9KNQ - chains E and C of the 5 polymer chains in the assembly; structure by electron microscopy, 3.00 A resolution.

# Chain E (and C)
Protein: Phosphoprotein
Organism: Measles virus strain Ichinose-B95a
Notes: chain C of this document is another copy of the same molecule, construct and numbering; everything in this record applies to it too
Reference sequence: Q9WMB4 (PHOSP_MEASC); residue numbers follow UniProt; this construct covers 1-507
Chain sequence (507 residues; numbered 1 to 507; the number before each row is that of its first residue):
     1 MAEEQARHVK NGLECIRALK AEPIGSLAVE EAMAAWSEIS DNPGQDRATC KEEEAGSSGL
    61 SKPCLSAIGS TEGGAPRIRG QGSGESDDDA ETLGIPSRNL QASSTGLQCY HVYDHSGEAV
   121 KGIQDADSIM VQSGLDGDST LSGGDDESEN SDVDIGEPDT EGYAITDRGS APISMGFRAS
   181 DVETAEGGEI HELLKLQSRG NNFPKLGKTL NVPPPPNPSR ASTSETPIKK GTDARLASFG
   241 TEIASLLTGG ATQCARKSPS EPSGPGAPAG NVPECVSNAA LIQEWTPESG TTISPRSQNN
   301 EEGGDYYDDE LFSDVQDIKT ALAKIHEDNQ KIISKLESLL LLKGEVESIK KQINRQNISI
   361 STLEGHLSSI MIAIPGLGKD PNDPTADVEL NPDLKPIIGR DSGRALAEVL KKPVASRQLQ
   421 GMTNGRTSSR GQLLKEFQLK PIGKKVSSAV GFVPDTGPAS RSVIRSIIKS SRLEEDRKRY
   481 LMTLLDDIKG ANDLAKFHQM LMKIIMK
Unresolved in the structure: 1-330, 373-507 (chain C: 1-328, 376-391, 412-432)
UniProt features mapped onto this chain:
  - region (Interaction with the L polymerase): Ser361 to Leu377, Pro396 to Leu410
  - modified residue (Phosphoserine): Ser86, Ser151

# How chain E and chain C interact
Contacting residue pairs (29; chain E residue first):
  Ile332(E) - Ile332(C)
  Ile333(E) - Ile332(C)  hydrophobic
  Leu336(E) - Lys331(C)
  Leu336(E) - Lys335(C)
  Leu339(E) - Lys335(C)
  Leu339(E) - Leu339(C)  hydrophobic
  Lys343(E) - Leu339(C)
  Lys343(E) - Leu342(C)  hydrogen bond (side chain-backbone)
  Lys343(E) - Lys343(C)
  Lys343(E) - Glu345(C)  salt bridge
  Val346(E) - Glu345(C)
  Glu347(E) - Glu345(C)
  Lys350(E) - Glu345(C)  hydrogen bond (side chain-backbone)
  Lys350(E) - Ser348(C)  hydrogen bond
  Lys350(E) - Ile349(C)
  Ile353(E) - Ile353(C)  hydrophobic
  Ile353(E) - Gln356(C)
  Asn354(E) - Gln352(C)  hydrogen bond
  Gln356(E) - Gln356(C)
  Asn357(E) - Gln352(C)  hydrogen bond (side chain-backbone)
  Asn357(E) - Arg355(C)
  Asn357(E) - Gln356(C)  hydrogen bond (backbone-side chain)
  Leu363(E) - Leu363(C)  hydrophobic
  Glu364(E) - Ser359(C)
  Glu364(E) - Thr362(C)
  Leu367(E) - Leu363(C)  hydrophobic
  Ser368(E) - His366(C)
  Met371(E) - Ile370(C)  hydrophobic
  Ile372(E) - Ser402(C)
Interface residues without a listed pair, chain E (21 interface residues in all): Ile360, Ser361, Ile370
Interface residues without a listed pair, chain C (23 interface residues in all): Asn329, Val346, Ile360, Ile398

# Overview
Chain E and chain C form an interface of 21 and 23 residues respectively, with 6 hydrogen bonds and 1 salt
bridge. Among the polar pairs are Lys343(E)-Glu345(C), Lys343(E)-Leu342(C) and Lys350(E)-Glu345(C).
Both chains are Phosphoprotein (Measles virus strain Ichinose-B95a). Entry 9KNQ (Measles virus L-P complex in
apo state) was determined by electron microscopy (same publication as 9KNT, 9KNV and 9KNZ).
